Entry 8RLC (electron microscopy, 3.90 A resolution); this record covers chains C and A of the 4 polymer chains in the assembly.

[Chain C]
Protein: Gluebody GbC4
From: Lama glama
Sequence (119 residues; row label = number of the first residue in the row; numbering starts at 0):
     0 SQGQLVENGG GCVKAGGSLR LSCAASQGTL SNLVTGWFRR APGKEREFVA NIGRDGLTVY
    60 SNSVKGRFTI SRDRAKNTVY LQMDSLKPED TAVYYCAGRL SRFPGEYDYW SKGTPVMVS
Not modelled in the structure: 0-2
Cystine bridges: Cys22-Cys95

[Chain A]
Protein: Sphingosine-1-phosphate transporter SPNS2
From: Homo sapiens
UniProt: Q8IVW8 (SPNS2_HUMAN); residues 1-549 here = UniProt positions 1-549
Sequence (556 residues; numbered 1 to 556; the number before each row is that of its first residue):
     1 MMCLECASAA AGGAEEEEAD AERRRRRRGA QRGAGGSGCC GARGAGGAGV SAAGDEVQTL
    61 SGSVRRAPTG PPGTPGTPGC AATAKGPGAQ QPKPASLGRG RGAAAAILSL GNVLNYLDRY
   121 TVAGVLLDIQ QHFGVKDRGA GLLQSVFICS FMVAAPIFGY LGDRFNRKVI LSCGIFFWSA
   181 VTFSSSFIPQ QYFWLLVLSR GLVGIGEASY STIAPTIIGD LFTKNTRTLM LSVFYFAIPL
   241 GSGLGYITGS SVKQAAGDWH WALRVSPVLG MITGTLILIL VPATKRGHAD QLGDQLKART
   301 SWLRDMKALI RNRSYVFSSL ATSAVSFATG ALGMWIPLYL HRAQVVQKTA ETCNSPPCGA
   361 KDSLIFGAIT CFTGFLGVVT GAGATRWCRL KTQRADPLVC AVGMLGSAIF ICLIFVAAKS
   421 SIVGAYICIF VGETLLFSNW AITADILMYV VIPTRRATAV ALQSFTSHLL GDAGSPYLIG
   481 FISDLIRQST KDSPLWEFLS LGYALMLCPF VVVLGGMFFL ATALFFVSDR ARAEQQVNQL
   541 AMPPASVKVA ENLYFQ
Not modelled in the structure: 1-99, 286-297, 352-358, 540-556
Differences from the reference sequence: expression tag (550-556)

[Interface between chain C and chain A]
Contacting residue pairs (20):
  Phe47(C) with Gln535(A); Asn538(A)
  Asn50(C) with Glu534(A)
  Asp54(C) with Arg389(A); Arg530(A), salt bridge
  Leu56(C) with Gln393(A); Arg530(A)
  Val58(C) with Ala531(A), hydrophobic; Glu534(A); Gln535(A)
  Arg101(C) with Arg389(A); Tyr449(A)
  Phe102(C) with Met448(A), hydrophobic; Tyr449(A), hydrophobic
  Pro103(C) with Tyr449(A); Arg456(A), hydrogen bond (backbone-side chain); Val537(A), hydrophobic
  Gly104(C) with Pro453(A); Val537(A)
  Glu105(C) with Val537(A)
Also at the interface, not in a pair above, chain C (12 interface residues in all): Phe37, Ser60
Also at the interface, not in a pair above, chain A (14 interface residues in all): Asp445, Val451

[In short]
The interface between chain C and chain A involves 12 residues on one side and 14 on the other, with 1
hydrogen bond and 1 salt bridge. Polar pairs include Asp54(C)-Arg530(A) and Pro103(C)-Arg456(A).
Chain C is Gluebody GbC4 (Lama glama) and chain A is Sphingosine-1-phosphate transporter SPNS2 (Homo sapiens);
the structure, SPNS2:sfGFP hetero dimer assembled by Di-Gluebody, was determined by electron microscopy,
deposited together with 8RL5, 8RL7, 8RL9, 8RLA, 8RLB, 8RLE and 3 further entries.
